9JHK - chains A and C of the 3 polymer chains in the assembly; structure by electron microscopy, 3.42 A resolution.

# Chain A
Molecule: Clostridium perfringens Argonaute
Source organism: Clostridium perfringens
Amino-acid sequence (751 residues; row label = number of the first residue in the row):
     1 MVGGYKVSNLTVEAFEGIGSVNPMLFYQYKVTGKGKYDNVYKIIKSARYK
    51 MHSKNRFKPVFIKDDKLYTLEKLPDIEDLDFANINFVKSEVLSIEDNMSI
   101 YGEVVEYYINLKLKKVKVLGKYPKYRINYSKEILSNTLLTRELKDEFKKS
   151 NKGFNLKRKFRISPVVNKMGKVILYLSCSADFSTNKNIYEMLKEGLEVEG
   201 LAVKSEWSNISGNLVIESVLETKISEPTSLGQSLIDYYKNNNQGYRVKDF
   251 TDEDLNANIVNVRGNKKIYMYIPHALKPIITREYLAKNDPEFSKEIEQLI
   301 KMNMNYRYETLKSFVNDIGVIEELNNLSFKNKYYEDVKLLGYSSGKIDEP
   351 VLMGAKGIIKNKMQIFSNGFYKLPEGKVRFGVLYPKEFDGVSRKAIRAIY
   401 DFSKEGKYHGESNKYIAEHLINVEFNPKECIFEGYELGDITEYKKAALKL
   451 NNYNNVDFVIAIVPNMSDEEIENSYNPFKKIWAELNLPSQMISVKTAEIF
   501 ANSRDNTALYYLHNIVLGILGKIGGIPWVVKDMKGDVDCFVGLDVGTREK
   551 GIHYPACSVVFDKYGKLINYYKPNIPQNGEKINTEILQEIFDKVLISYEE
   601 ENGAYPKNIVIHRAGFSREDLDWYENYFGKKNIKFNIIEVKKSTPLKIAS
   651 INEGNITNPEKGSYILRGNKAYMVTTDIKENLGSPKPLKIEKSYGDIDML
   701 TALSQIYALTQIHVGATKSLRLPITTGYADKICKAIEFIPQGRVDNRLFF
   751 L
Unresolved in the structure: 1-6
Metal / ion sites: Mn2+: Leu751 (shared with DT1(C), DA3(C) of chain C)

# Chain C
Molecule: 21-nt DNA strand
Sequence (21 nucleotides; row label = number of the first residue in the row):
     1 TGAGGTAGTAGGTTGTATAGT
Metal / ion sites: Mn2+: DT1, DA3 (shared with Leu751(A) of chain A)

# Chain A / chain C interface
Pairs across the interface (70; chain A residue first):
  Lys63(A) - DA19(C)  phosphate contact
  Asp64(A) - DA19(C)  base contact
  Asp65(A) - DT21(C)  phosphate contact
  Asp96(A) - DA19(C)  sugar contact
  Ser99(A) - DA19(C)  phosphate contact
  Ser179(A) - DG8(C)  phosphate contact
  Ala180(A) - DG8(C)  hydrogen bond to the phosphate
  Ala180(A) - DT9(C)  phosphate contact
  Asp181(A) - DT9(C)  phosphate contact
  Phe182(A) - DG8(C)  sugar contact
  Phe182(A) - DT9(C)  hydrogen bond to the phosphate
  Lys204(A) - DA10(C)  salt bridge to the phosphate
  Ser211(A) - DG11(C)  phosphate contact
  Ser211(A) - DG12(C)  hydrogen bond to the phosphate
  Gly212(A) - DG11(C)  hydrogen bond to the phosphate
  Asn213(A) - DA10(C)  sugar contact
  Ile279(A) - DT9(C)  phosphate contact
  Ile279(A) - DA10(C)  sugar contact
  Ile280(A) - DT9(C)  sugar contact
  Ile300(A) - DA7(C)  phosphate contact
  Lys301(A) - DG5(C)  base contact
  Lys301(A) - DT6(C)  hydrogen bond to the base
  Met302(A) - DA7(C)  phosphate contact
  Met302(A) - DG8(C)  phosphate contact
  Val463(A) - DT1(C)  base contact
  Met466(A) - DT1(C)  base contact
  Tyr475(A) - DT1(C)  stacking on the base
  Lys479(A) - DT1(C)  salt bridge to the phosphate
  Gln490(A) - DT1(C)  hydrogen bond to the phosphate
  Met491(A) - DT1(C)  phosphate contact
  Met491(A) - DG2(C)  sugar contact
  Ser493(A) - DT1(C)  phosphate contact
  Ser493(A) - DG2(C)  hydrogen bond to the phosphate
  Thr496(A) - DG2(C)  hydrogen bond to the phosphate
  Tyr510(A) - DG2(C)  base contact
  Tyr511(A) - DG2(C)  stacking on the base
  Asn514(A) - DG2(C)  hydrogen bond to the base
  Asn514(A) - DA3(C)  sugar contact
  Ile515(A) - DG2(C)  sugar contact
  Lys522(A) - DT1(C)  salt bridge to the phosphate
  Lys550(A) - DT13(C)  phosphate contact
  Glu580(A) - DT14(C)  phosphate contact
  Ser617(A) - DG15(C)  phosphate contact
  Arg618(A) - DT16(C)  phosphate contact
  Lys647(A) - DA7(C)  salt bridge to the phosphate
  Lys670(A) - DA17(C)  salt bridge to the phosphate
  Thr676(A) - DG5(C)  hydrogen bond to the phosphate
  Thr676(A) - DT6(C)  hydrogen bond to the phosphate
  Ile678(A) - DG5(C)  phosphate contact
  Ile678(A) - DT6(C)  phosphate contact
  Gly683(A) - DT6(C)  phosphate contact
  Gly683(A) - DA7(C)  phosphate contact
  Ser684(A) - DT6(C)  hydrogen bond to the phosphate
  Ser684(A) - DA7(C)  hydrogen bond to the phosphate
  Pro685(A) - DT6(C)  phosphate contact
  Lys686(A) - DT6(C)  hydrogen bond to the phosphate
  Lys686(A) - DA7(C)  base contact
  His713(A) - DA3(C)  phosphate contact
  His713(A) - DG4(C)  salt bridge to the phosphate
  Gly715(A) - DA3(C)  sugar contact
  Ala716(A) - DA3(C)  phosphate contact
  Lys718(A) - DG4(C)  sugar contact
  Ser719(A) - DG4(C)  phosphate contact
  Leu720(A) - DG4(C)  phosphate contact
  Leu720(A) - DG5(C)  phosphate contact
  Arg721(A) - DG4(C)  phosphate contact
  Arg721(A) - DG5(C)  hydrogen bond to the phosphate
  Arg721(A) - DT6(C)  salt bridge to the phosphate
  Leu751(A) - DT1(C)  phosphate contact
  Leu751(A) - DA3(C)  phosphate contact
Interface residues without a listed pair, chain A (62 interface residues in all): Asn97, Met98, Lys159, Ile210, Thr281, Pro464, Asn476, Ser489, Ile492, Glu619, Leu682

# Overview
62 residues of chain A face 19 of chain C across their interface; the contacts include 15 hydrogen bonds, 7
salt bridges and 2 aromatic stacking contacts. Polar contacts include Lys301(A)-DT6(C), Asn514(A)-DG2(C) and
Ala180(A)-DG8(C). Leu751(A), DT1(C) and DA3(C) coordinate Mn2+.
Here chain A is Clostridium perfringens Argonaute (Clostridium perfringens) and chain C is a 21-nt DNA strand.
Entry 9JHK (Cryo-EM structure of CpAgo_gDNA-tg_dsDNA monomeric ternary complex) was determined by electron
microscopy.
